Entry 9J8N (electron microscopy, 7.14 A resolution (low resolution: residue-level contacts below are approximate; hydrogen-bond / salt-bridge calls are withheld)); this record covers chains A and J of the 32 polymer chains in the assembly.

[Chain A]
Name: Histone H3.1
Organism: Homo sapiens
Reference sequence: P68431 (H31_HUMAN); residues 0-135 here correspond to UniProt positions 1-136 (UniProt number = residue number + 1)
Chain sequence (139 residues; numbered -3 to 135; the number before each row is that of its first residue; numbers below 1 keep their minus sign (Gly-3 is residue -3)):
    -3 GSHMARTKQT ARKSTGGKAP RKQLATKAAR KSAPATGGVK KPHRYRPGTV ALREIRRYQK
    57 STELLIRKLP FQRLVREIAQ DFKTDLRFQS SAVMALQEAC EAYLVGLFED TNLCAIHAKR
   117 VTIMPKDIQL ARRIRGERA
Unresolved in the structure: -3 to 37, 134-135
Construct notes: expression tag (-3 to -1)
Curated features (UniProtKB/Swiss-Prot):
  - modified residue: Arg2 (Asymmetric dimethylarginine), Thr3 (Phosphothreonine), Lys4 (Allysine), Gln5 (5-glutamyl dopamine), Thr6 (Phosphothreonine), Arg8 (Citrulline), Lys9 (N6,N6,N6-trimethyllysine), Ser10 (ADP-ribosylserine), Thr11 (Phosphothreonine), Lys14 (N6-(2-hydroxyisobutyryl)lysine), Arg17 (Asymmetric dimethylarginine), Lys18 (N6-(2-hydroxyisobutyryl)lysine), Lys23 (N6-(2-hydroxyisobutyryl)lysine), Arg26 (Citrulline), Lys27 (N6,N6,N6-trimethyllysine), Ser28 (ADP-ribosylserine), Lys36 (N6,N6,N6-trimethyllysine), Lys37 (N6-methyllysine), Tyr41 (Phosphotyrosine), Lys56 (N6,N6,N6-trimethyllysine) and 8 more in UniProt
  - lipidation: Lys18 (N6-decanoyllysine)

[Chain J]
Molecule: 193-nt DNA strand
Organism: synthetic construct
Sequence (193 nucleotides; row label = number of the first residue in the row):
     1 ATCTATGAAT TTCGCGACAC AAGGCCTGGA TGTATATATC TGACACGTGC CTGGAGACTA
    61 GGGAGTAATC CCCTTGGCGG TTAAAACGCG GGGGACAGCG CGTACGTGCG TTTAAGCGGT
   121 GCTAGAGCTG TCTACGACCA ATTGAGCGGC CTCGGCACCG GATTCTCAGG CCTGGCTCGC
   181 GATAGGGTCC GAT
Unresolved in the structure: 1-3, 193

[How chain A and chain J interact]
Contacting residue pairs (19; chain A residue first):
  Pro38(A) - DG169(J)
  His39(A) - DC167(J)
  His39(A) - DA168(J)
  Arg40(A) - DG90(J)
  Arg40(A) - DA168(J)
  Tyr41(A) - DA168(J)
  Arg42(A) - DG93(J)
  Arg42(A) - DA168(J)
  Arg72(A) - DT75(J)
  Arg83(A) - DT75(J)
  Phe84(A) - DT75(J)
  Gln85(A) - DT74(J)
  Ser86(A) - DT74(J)
  Arg116(A) - DA95(J)
  Val117(A) - DA95(J)
  Thr118(A) - DG94(J)
  Thr118(A) - DA95(J)
  Met120(A) - DA95(J)
  Met120(A) - DC96(J)
Interface residues without a listed pair, chain A (15 interface residues in all): Arg63
Interface residues without a listed pair, chain J (12 interface residues in all): DA84, DA85

[Summary]
15 residues of chain A face 12 of chain J across their interface.
Chain A is Histone H3.1 (Homo sapiens) and chain J is a 193-nt DNA strand (synthetic construct); the
structure, Cryo-EM structure of BAF-Lamin A/C IgF-nucleosome complex (Low mobility complex), was determined by
electron microscopy, deposited together with 9J8O.
